5GAS - chains C and F of the 26 polymer chains in the assembly; structure by electron microscopy, 9.50 A resolution (very low resolution: no residue pairs are listed; an interface is given only as per-side residue counts).

# Chain C
Protein: V-type ATP synthase alpha chain
From: Thermus thermophilus
Notes: EC 3.6.3.14
Reference sequence: Q56403 (VATA_THET8); residues 1-577 here = UniProt positions 1-577
Sequence (577 residues; row label = number of the first residue in the row):
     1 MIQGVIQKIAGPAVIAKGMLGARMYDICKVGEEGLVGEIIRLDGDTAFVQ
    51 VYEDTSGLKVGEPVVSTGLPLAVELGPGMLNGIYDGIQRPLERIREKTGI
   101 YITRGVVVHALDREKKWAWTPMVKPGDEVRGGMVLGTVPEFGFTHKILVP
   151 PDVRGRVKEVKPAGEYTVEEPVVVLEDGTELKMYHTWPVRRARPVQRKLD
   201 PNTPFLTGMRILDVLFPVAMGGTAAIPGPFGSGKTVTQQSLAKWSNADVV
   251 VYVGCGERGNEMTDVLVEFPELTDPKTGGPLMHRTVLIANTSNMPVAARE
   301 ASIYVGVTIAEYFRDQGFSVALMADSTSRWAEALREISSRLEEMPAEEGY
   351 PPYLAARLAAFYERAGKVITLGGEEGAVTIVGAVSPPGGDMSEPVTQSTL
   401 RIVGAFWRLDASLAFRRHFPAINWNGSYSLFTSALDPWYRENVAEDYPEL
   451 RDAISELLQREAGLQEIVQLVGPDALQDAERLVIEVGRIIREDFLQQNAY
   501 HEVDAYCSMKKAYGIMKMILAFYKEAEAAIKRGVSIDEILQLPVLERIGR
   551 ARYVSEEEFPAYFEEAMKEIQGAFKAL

# Chain F
Protein: V-type ATP synthase beta chain
From: Thermus thermophilus
Reference sequence: Q72J73 (VATB_THET2); residues 7-463 here = UniProt positions 7-463
Sequence (457 residues; numbered 7 to 463; the number before each row is that of its first residue):
     7 EYTGITYISGPLLFVENAKDLAYGAIVDIKDGTGRVRGGQVIEVSEEYAV
    57 IQVFEETTGLDLATTSVSLVEDVARLGVSKEMLGRRFNGIGKPIDGLPPI
   107 TPEKRLPITGLPLNPVARRKPEQFIQTGISTIDVMNTLVRGQKLPIFSGS
   157 GLPANEIAAQIARQATVRPDLSGEGEKEEPFAVVFAAMGITQRELSYFIQ
   207 EFERTGALSRSVLFLNKADDPTIERILTPRMALTVAEYLAFEHDYHVLVI
   257 LTDMTNYCEALREIGAAREEIPGRRGYPGYMYTDLATIYERAGVVEGKKG
   307 SVTQIPILSMPDDDRTHPIPDLTGYITEGQIQLSRELHRKGIYPPIDPLP
   357 SLSRLMNNGVGKGKTREDHKQVSDQLYSAYANGVDIRKLVAIIGEDALTE
   407 NDRRYLQFADAFERFFINQGQQNRSIEESLQIAWALLSMLPQGELKRISK
   457 DHIGKYY

# How chain C and chain F interact
At this resolution (10 A) residue pairs are not listed: 20 residues of chain C and 20 of chain F lie at the interface.

# Summary
Chain C and chain F each contribute 20 residues to their interface.
Here chain C is V-type ATP synthase alpha chain and chain F is V-type ATP synthase beta chain, both from
Thermus thermophilus. Entry 5GAS (Thermus thermophilus V/A-ATPase, conformation 2) was determined by electron
microscopy together with 5GAR from the same study.
